PDB entry 7VB9 | electron microscopy, 3.45 A resolution | chains l and h of the 51 polymer chains in the assembly

[Chain l]
Protein: Reaction center protein L chain
Source organism: Cereibacter sphaeroides 2.4.1
Reference sequence: Q3J1A5 (RCEL_RHOS4); residues 0-281 here correspond to UniProt positions 1-282 (UniProt number = residue number + 1)
Sequence (282 residues; each row starts with the number of its first residue; numbering starts at 0):
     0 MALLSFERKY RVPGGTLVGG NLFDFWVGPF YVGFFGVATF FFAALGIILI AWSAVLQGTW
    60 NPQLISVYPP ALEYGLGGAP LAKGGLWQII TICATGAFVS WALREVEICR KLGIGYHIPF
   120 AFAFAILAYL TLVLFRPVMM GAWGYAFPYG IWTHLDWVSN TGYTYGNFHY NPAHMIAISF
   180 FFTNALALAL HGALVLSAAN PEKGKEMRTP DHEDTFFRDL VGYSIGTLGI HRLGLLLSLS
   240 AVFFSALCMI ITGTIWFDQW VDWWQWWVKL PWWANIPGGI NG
Not modelled in the structure: 0
Metal / ion sites: Fe2+: H190, H230 (shared with 3 residues of chain m)
Residues lining bound ligands:
  - bacteriochlorophyll a (BCL), molecule 1: F97, F121, A124, I125, A127, Y128, L131, W156, V157, S158, T160, G161, Y162, N166, F167, H168, H173, A176, I177, F180, F181, V241, S244, A245, C247, M248
  - bacteriochlorophyll a (BCL), molecule 2: F97, Y128, L131, F146, I150, W151, H153, L154, W156, V157
  - bacteriochlorophyll a (BCL), molecule 3: V157, Y162, H168, F181
  - bacteriochlorophyll a (BCL), molecule 4: H168, M174, I177, S178, F181, T182, L185
  - bacteriopheophytin a (BPH), molecule 1: T38, F41, A42, G45, I49, I89, C92, A93, A96, F97, W100, E104, I117, A120, F121, A124, Y148, G149, H153, F180, S237, L238, V241
  - bacteriopheophytin a (BPH), molecule 2: F181, A184, L185, A188, L189, L219, V220
  - 1,2-diacyl-sn-glycero-3-phosphocholine (PC1), molecule 1: A1, V26, G27, F39, A43
  - 1,2-diacyl-sn-glycero-3-phosphocholine (PC1), molecule 2: G74, L75, Q87, T90, I91, T94, L133, G140, W142
  - ubiquinone-10 (U10), molecule 1: V26, F29, V31, G35, V36, F39, W100, R103
  - ubiquinone-10 (U10), molecule 2: F119, F123, I175, S178, F179, T182, L185, A186, L189, H190, L193, V194, E212, D213, F216, V220, Y222, S223, I224, G225, T226, I229, L232, L235, L236, L238, S239, F242, F243

[Chain h]
Protein: Reaction center protein H chain
Source organism: Cereibacter sphaeroides 2.4.1
Reference sequence: Q3J170 (RCEH_RHOS4); numbering as in UniProt (aligned over 1-260)
Sequence (260 residues; each row starts with the number of its first residue):
     1 MVGVTAFGNF DLASLAIYSF WIFLAGLIYY LQTENMREGY PLENEDGTPA ANQGPFPLPK
    61 PKTFILPHGR GTLTVPGPES EDRPIALART AVSEGFPHAP TGDPMKDGVG PASWVARRDL
   121 PELDGHGHNK IKPMKAAAGF HVSAGKNPIG LPVRGCDLEI AGKVVDIWVD IPEQMARFLE
   181 VELKDGSTRL LPMQMVKVQS NRVHVNALSS DLFAGIPTIK SPTEVTLLEE DKICGYVAGG
   241 LMYAAPKRKS VVAAMLAEYA
Residues lining bound ligands:
  - 1,2-diacyl-sn-glycero-3-phosphocholine (PC1), molecule 1: L24, L27, I28, L31, Q32, M36, Y40, G54, P55, F56
  - 1,2-diacyl-sn-glycero-3-phosphocholine (PC1), molecule 2: A51, N52, Q53, G54, P55
  - 1,2-diacyl-sn-glycero-3-phosphocholine (PC1), molecule 3: A51, N52, E94, G95

[Chain l / chain h interface]
Contacting residue pairs (58; chain l residue first):
  A1(l) - E43(h)  hydrogen bond (backbone-backbone)
  A1(l) - A50(h)
  L2(l) - L42(h)
  L2(l) - E43(h)  hydrogen bond (backbone-backbone)
  L2(l) - E45(h)
  L3(l) - G39(h)
  L3(l) - Y40(h)
  S4(l) - G39(h)  hydrogen bond (backbone-backbone)
  S4(l) - E79(h)
  S4(l) - E81(h)
  F5(l) - G39(h)
  F5(l) - E81(h)
  R7(l) - E45(h)
  R7(l) - I85(h)
  R7(l) - L87(h)
  R7(l) - H98(h)
  K8(l) - E81(h)  salt bridge
  K8(l) - R83(h)
  K8(l) - I85(h)
  K8(l) - L87(h)
  K8(l) - G110(h)  hydrogen bond (backbone-backbone)
  K8(l) - S113(h)
  K8(l) - W114(h)
  Y9(l) - G110(h)
  Y9(l) - S113(h)
  R10(l) - E45(h)  salt bridge
  R10(l) - G95(h)
  R10(l) - P97(h)
  R10(l) - H98(h)  hydrogen bond (backbone-backbone)
  V11(l) - P97(h)
  V11(l) - H98(h)
  V11(l) - G110(h)
  V11(l) - Y243(h)
  P12(l) - P97(h)  hydrophobic
  P12(l) - H98(h)
  G14(l) - M242(h)
  D23(l) - P97(h)
  F24(l) - G95(h)
  F24(l) - F96(h)  hydrophobic
  W25(l) - G95(h)  hydrogen bond (backbone-backbone)
  R109(l) - M242(h)
  K110(l) - P111(h)
  K110(l) - M242(h)
  A198(l) - F64(h)
  N199(l) - K62(h)  hydrogen bond
  E205(l) - I65(h)
  E205(l) - P67(h)
  E205(l) - H68(h)
  M206(l) - F64(h)  hydrophobic
  M206(l) - I65(h)  hydrogen bond (backbone-backbone)
  M206(l) - P67(h)
  T208(l) - G125(h)
  D210(l) - D124(h)
  D210(l) - G125(h)  hydrogen bond (side chain-backbone)
  D210(l) - P172(h)
  T226(l) - E173(h)
  L227(l) - E173(h)
  L227(l) - M175(h)  hydrophobic
Other interface residues (no listed pair), chain l (32 interface residues in all): G13, L111, G112, G203, K204, P209, G225
Other interface residues (no listed pair), chain h (40 interface residues in all): N44, N52, L66, A99, P100, V109, V115, K130, A238

[Summary]
Chain l and chain h form an interface of 32 and 40 residues respectively, with 9 hydrogen bonds and 2 salt
bridges. Polar contacts include K8(l)-E81(h), R10(l)-E45(h) and N199(l)-K62(h). One
1,2-diacyl-sn-glycero-3-phosphocholine molecule is bound between chain l and chain h.
Chain l is Reaction center protein L chain and chain h is Reaction center protein H chain, both from
Cereibacter sphaeroides 2.4.1; the structure, Rba sphaeroides PufY-KO RC-LH1 dimer type-2, was determined by
electron microscopy (same publication as 7VA9, 7VNM, 7VOR, 7VOT and 7VOY).
